PDB entry 8PDE | X-ray diffraction, 2.40 A resolution | chains B and K of the 5 polymer chains in the assembly

Chain B:
Molecule: MEF2D protein
From: Homo sapiens
UniProtKB: Q05BX2 (Q05BX2_HUMAN); residue numbers follow UniProt; this construct covers 1-95
Amino-acid sequence (95 residues; each row starts with the number of its first residue):
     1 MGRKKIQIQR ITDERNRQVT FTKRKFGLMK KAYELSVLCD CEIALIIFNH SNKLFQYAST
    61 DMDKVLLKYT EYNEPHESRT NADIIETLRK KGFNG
Disordered / not traced: 1, 94-95

Chain K:
Molecule: 14-nt DNA strand
Sequence (14 nucleotides; each row starts with the number of its first residue):
     2 AACTATTTAT AAGA

Interface between chain B and chain K:
Residue-residue contacts (16):
  Gly-2(B) with DT11(K), hydrogen bond to the base; DA12(K), sugar contact
  Arg-3(B) with DA12(K), hydrogen bond to the base; DA13(K), sugar contact
  Lys-4(B) with DA12(K), sugar contact; DA13(K), sugar contact
  Ile-6(B) with DA12(K), phosphate contact; DA13(K), phosphate contact
  Asn-16(B) with DA13(K), phosphate contact
  Thr-20(B) with DA12(K), phosphate contact
  Lys-23(B) with DA12(K), hydrogen bond to the base; DA13(K), base contact
  Arg-24(B) with DT11(K), phosphate contact; DA12(K), salt bridge to the phosphate
  Gly-27(B) with DT11(K), phosphate contact
  Lys-30(B) with DA10(K), salt bridge to the phosphate
Interface residues without a listed pair, chain B (12 interface residues in all): Lys-31, Glu-34
Interface residues without a listed pair, chain K (5 interface residues in all): DT9

Summary:
The interface between chain B and chain K involves 12 residues on one side and 5 on the other, with 3 hydrogen
bonds and 2 salt bridges. Polar contacts include Gly-2(B)/DT11(K), Arg-3(B)/DA12(K) and Lys-23(B)/DA12(K).
Chain B is MEF2D protein (Homo sapiens) and chain K is a 14-nt DNA strand; the structure, Crystal Structure of
the MADS-box/MEF2 Domain of MEF2D bound to dsDNA and HDAC4 deacetylase binding motif, was determined by X-ray
diffraction together with 8Q9N, 8Q9P, 8Q9Q, 8Q9R and 8C84 from the same study.
